PDB entry 4CBT | X-ray diffraction, 3.03 A resolution | chain A

Chain A:
Name: Histone deacetylase 4
From: Homo sapiens
Notes: EC 3.5.1.98; fragment: catalytic domain, residues 648-1033
UniProt: P56524 (HDAC4_HUMAN); residue numbers follow UniProt; this construct covers 648-1033
Chain sequence (395 residues; row label = number of the first residue in the row):
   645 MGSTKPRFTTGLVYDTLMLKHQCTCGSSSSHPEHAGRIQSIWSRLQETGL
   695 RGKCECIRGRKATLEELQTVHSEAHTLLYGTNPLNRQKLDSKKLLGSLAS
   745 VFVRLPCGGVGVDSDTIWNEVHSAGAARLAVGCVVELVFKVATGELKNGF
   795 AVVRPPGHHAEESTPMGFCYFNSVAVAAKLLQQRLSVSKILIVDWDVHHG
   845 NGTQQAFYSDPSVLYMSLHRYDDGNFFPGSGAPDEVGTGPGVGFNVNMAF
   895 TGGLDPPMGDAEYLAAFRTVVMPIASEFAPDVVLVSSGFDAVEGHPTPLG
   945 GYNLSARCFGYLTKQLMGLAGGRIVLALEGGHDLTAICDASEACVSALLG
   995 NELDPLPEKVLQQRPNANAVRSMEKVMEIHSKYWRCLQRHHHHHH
Not modelled in the structure: 645-649, 729-757, 998-1004, 1035-1039
Sequence notes: expression tag (645-647, 1034-1039)
Ion coordination: Zn2+ site 1: Cys667, Cys669, His675; Zn2+ site 2: Asp840, His842, Asp934 (together with 9F4)
Ligand contacts: 9F4 ((1R,2R,3R)-2-[4-(5-fluoranylpyrimidin-2-yl)phenyl]-N-oxidanyl-3-phenyl-cyclopropane-1-carboxamide): Pro676, Glu677, Arg681, Pro800, His802, His803, Gly811, Phe812, Asp840, His842, Phe871, Asp934, Pro942, Leu943, Glu973, Gly974, Gly975, His976
Curated features (UniProtKB/Swiss-Prot):
  - active site: His803
  - binding site (Zn(2+)): Cys667, Cys669, His675, Cys751
  - natural variant: Pro727 (P727R: In a breast cancer sample)
  - mutagenesis: His803 (H803L: Abolishes histone deacetylase activity)

Summary:
Chain A binds compound 9F4. The Zn2+ site 1 is built by Cys667, Cys669 and His675. Asp840, His842 and Asp934
form the Zn2+ site 2. UniProt lists active-site residue His803, 4 Zn2+-binding residues and one mutagenesis
site.
Chain A is Histone deacetylase 4 (Homo sapiens); the structure, Design, synthesis, and biological evaluation
of potent and selective Class IIa HDAC inhibitors as a potential ..., was determined by X-ray diffraction
together with 4CBY from the same study.
